7YSJ - chains C and D of the 4 polymer chains in the assembly; structure by electron microscopy, 5.20 A resolution (low resolution: residue-level contacts below are approximate; hydrogen-bond / salt-bridge calls are withheld).

# Chain C (and D)
Name: Glutamate receptor
From: Rattus norvegicus
Notes: chain D of this document is another copy of the same molecule, construct and numbering; everything in this record applies to it too
UniProtKB: A0A0G2K830 (A0A0G2K830_RAT); residues 1-837 here correspond to UniProt positions 35-871 (UniProt number = residue number + 34)
Amino-acid sequence (1098 residues; numbered 1 to 1098; the number before each row is that of its first residue):
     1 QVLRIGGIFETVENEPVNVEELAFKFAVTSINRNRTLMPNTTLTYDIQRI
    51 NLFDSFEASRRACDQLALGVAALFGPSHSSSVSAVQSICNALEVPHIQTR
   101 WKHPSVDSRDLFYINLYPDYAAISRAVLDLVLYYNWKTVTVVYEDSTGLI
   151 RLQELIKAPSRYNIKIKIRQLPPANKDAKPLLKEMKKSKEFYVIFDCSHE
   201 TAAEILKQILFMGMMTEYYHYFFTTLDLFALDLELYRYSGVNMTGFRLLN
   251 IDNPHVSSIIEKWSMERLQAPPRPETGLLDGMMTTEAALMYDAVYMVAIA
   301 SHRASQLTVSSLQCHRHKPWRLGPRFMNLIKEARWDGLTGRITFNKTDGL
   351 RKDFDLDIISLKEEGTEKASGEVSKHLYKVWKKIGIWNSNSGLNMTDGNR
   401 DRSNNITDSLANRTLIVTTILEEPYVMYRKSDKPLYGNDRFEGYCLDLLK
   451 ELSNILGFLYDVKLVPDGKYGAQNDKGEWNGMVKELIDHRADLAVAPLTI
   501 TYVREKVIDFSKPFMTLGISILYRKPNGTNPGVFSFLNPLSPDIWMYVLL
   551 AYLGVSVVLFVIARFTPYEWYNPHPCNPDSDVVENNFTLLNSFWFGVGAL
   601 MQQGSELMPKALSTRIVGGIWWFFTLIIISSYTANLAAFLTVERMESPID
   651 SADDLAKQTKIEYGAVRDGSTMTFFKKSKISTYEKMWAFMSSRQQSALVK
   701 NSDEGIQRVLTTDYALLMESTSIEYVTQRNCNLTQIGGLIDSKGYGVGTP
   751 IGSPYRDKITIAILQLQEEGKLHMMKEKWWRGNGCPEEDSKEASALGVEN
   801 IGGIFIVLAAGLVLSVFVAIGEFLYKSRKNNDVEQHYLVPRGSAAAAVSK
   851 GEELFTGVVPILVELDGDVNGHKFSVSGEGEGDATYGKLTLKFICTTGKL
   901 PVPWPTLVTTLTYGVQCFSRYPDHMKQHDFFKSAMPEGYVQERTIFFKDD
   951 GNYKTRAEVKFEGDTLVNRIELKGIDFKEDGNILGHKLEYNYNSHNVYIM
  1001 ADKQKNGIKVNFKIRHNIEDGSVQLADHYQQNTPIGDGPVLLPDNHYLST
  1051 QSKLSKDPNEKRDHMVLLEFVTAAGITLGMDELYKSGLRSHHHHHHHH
Disordered / not traced: 365-380, 528-626, 787-1098
Disulfide bonds: Cys63-Cys314, Cys731-Cys785
Sequence notes: engineered mutation Tyr552 (Cys586 in A0A0G2K830), Val557 (Cys591 in A0A0G2K830); expression tag (838-1098)

# Interface between chain C and chain D
Contacting residue pairs (44; chain C residue first):
  Phe53(C) - Asp107(D)
  Phe53(C) - Ser108(D)
  Phe56(C) - Cys314(D)
  Phe56(C) - His317(D)
  Arg60(C) - His317(D)
  Ser83(C) - Ser83(D)
  Asp107(C) - Phe53(D)
  Ser146(C) - Gln153(D)
  Ile150(C) - Ser146(D)
  Ile156(C) - Tyr143(D)
  Lys157(C) - Tyr143(D)
  Lys157(C) - Ile168(D)
  Lys157(C) - Arg169(D)
  Lys157(C) - Gln170(D)
  Ser160(C) - Arg169(D)
  Lys167(C) - Pro159(D)
  Ile168(C) - Ile156(D)
  Arg169(C) - Ser160(D)
  His315(C) - His315(D)
  His317(C) - Phe56(D)
  His317(C) - Arg60(D)
  Ser630(C) - Tyr632(D)
  Ser630(C) - Thr633(D)
  Thr633(C) - Thr633(D)
  Ala634(C) - Thr633(D)
  Ala634(C) - Leu636(D)
  Ala634(C) - Ala637(D)
  Ala634(C) - Leu640(D)
  Asn635(C) - Leu640(D)
  Ala638(C) - Ala637(D)
  Ala638(C) - Thr641(D)
  Phe639(C) - Arg644(D)
  Thr641(C) - Thr641(D)
  Val642(C) - Thr641(D)
  Val642(C) - Arg644(D)
  Lys657(C) - Asp653(D)
  Thr659(C) - Ser651(D)
  Lys660(C) - Asp650(D)
  Ala688(C) - Ile680(D)
  Arg693(C) - Leu739(D)
  Arg693(C) - Ile740(D)
  Arg693(C) - Asp741(D)
  Arg693(C) - Ser742(D)
  Gln694(C) - Ser742(D)
Also at the interface, not in a pair above, chain C (36 interface residues in all): Ser55, His78, Ser87, Leu149, Cys314, Ser631, Ala637
Also at the interface, not in a pair above, chain D (39 interface residues in all): Asp54, Ser55, Ser80, Ser87, Leu149, Lys157

# Overview
Chain C and chain D form an interface of 36 and 39 residues respectively.
Both chains are Glutamate receptor (Rattus norvegicus). Entry 7YSJ (GluK1-1a in nanodisc captured in SYM2081
bound desensitized state) was determined by electron microscopy, deposited together with 8GPR and 7YSV.
